8CSL - chains K and Q of the 19 polymer chains in the assembly; structure by electron microscopy, 25.00 A resolution (very low resolution: no residue pairs are listed; an interface is given only as per-side residue counts).

[Chain K]
Name: Blood group Rh(CE) polypeptide
Organism: Homo sapiens
Reference sequence: P18577 (RHCE_HUMAN); residues 1-417 here = UniProt positions 1-417
Sequence (417 residues; each row starts with the number of its first residue):
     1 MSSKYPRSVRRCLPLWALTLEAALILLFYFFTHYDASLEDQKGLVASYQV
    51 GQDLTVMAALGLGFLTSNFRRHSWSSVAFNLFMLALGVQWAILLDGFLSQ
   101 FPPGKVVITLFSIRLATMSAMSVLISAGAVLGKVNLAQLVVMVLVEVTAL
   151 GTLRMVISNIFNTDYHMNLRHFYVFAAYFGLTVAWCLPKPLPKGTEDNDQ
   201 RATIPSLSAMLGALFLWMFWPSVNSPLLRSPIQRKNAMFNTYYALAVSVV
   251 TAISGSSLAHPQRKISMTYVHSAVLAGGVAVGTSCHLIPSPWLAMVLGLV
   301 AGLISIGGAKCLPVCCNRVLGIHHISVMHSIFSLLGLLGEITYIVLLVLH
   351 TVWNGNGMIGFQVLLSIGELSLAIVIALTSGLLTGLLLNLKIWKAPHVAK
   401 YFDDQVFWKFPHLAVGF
Unresolved in the structure: 1, 36-40, 101-104, 191-199, 316-324, 351-359
Curated features (UniProtKB/Swiss-Prot):
  - natural variant: Trp16 (C16W: Found in antigen c/Rh4; this construct carries the variant), Ala36 (A36T: In C(X)/Rh9 antigen), Gln41 (Q41R: Found in antigen C(W)/Rh8), Leu60 (L60I: Found in antigen C/Rh2), Asn68 (N68S: Found in antigen C/Rh2), Pro103 (P103S: Found in antigen C/Rh2), Arg154 (R154T: Found in antigen RhEKH), Pro226 (A226P: Found in antigen E/Rh3; this construct carries the variant), Gln233 (Q233E: Found in antigen RhEFM), Met238 (M238V: Found in antigen RhEFM), Leu245 (L245V: In VS antigen), His329 (H329D; H329R)

[Chain Q]
Name: Ammonium transporter Rh type A
Organism: Homo sapiens
Reference sequence: Q02094 (RHAG_HUMAN); residue numbers follow UniProt; this construct covers 1-409
Sequence (409 residues; numbered 1 to 409; the number before each row is that of its first residue):
     1 MRFTFPLMAIVLEIAMIVLFGLFVEYETDQTVLEQLNITKPTDMGIFFEL
    51 YPLFQDVHVMIFVGFGFLMTFLKKYGFSSVGINLLVAALGLQWGTIVQGI
   101 LQSQGQKFNIGIKNMINADFSAATVLISFGAVLGKTSPTQMLIMTILEIV
   151 FFAHNEYLVSEIFKASDIGASMTIHAFGAYFGLAVAGILYRSGLRKGHEN
   201 EESAYYSDLFAMIGTLFLWMFWPSFNSAIAEPGDKQCRAIVNTYFSLAAC
   251 VLTAFAFSSLVEHRGKLNMVHIQNATLAGGVAVGTCADMAIHPFGSMIIG
   301 SIAGMVSVLGYKFLTPLFTTKLRIHDTCGVHNLHGLPGVVGGLAGIVAVA
   351 MGASNTSMAMQAAALGSSIGTAVVGGLMTGLILKLPLWGQPSDQNCYDDS
   401 VYWKVPKTR
Unresolved in the structure: 27-45

[Interface between chain K and chain Q]
At this resolution (25 A) residue pairs are not listed: 7 residues of chain K and 6 of chain Q lie at the interface.

[Summary]
7 residues of chain K and 6 residues of chain Q are in contact.
Here chain K is Blood group Rh(CE) polypeptide and chain Q is Ammonium transporter Rh type A, both from Homo
sapiens. Entry 8CSL (Sub-tomogram averaging of erythrocyte ankyrin-1 complex) was determined by electron
microscopy, deposited together with 7UZ3, 7UZQ, 7UZU, 7V07, 7V0K, 7V0M and 10 further entries.
